PDB entry 8BJ6 | X-ray diffraction, 2.60 A resolution | chain A

# Chain A
Molecule: SPbeta prophage-derived uncharacterized protein YopR
From: Bacillus subtilis subsp. subtilis str. 168
UniProt: O34558 (YOPR_BACSU); residue numbers follow UniProt; this construct covers 1-320
Chain sequence (321 residues; numbered 0 to 320; the number before each row is that of its first residue; numbering starts at 0):
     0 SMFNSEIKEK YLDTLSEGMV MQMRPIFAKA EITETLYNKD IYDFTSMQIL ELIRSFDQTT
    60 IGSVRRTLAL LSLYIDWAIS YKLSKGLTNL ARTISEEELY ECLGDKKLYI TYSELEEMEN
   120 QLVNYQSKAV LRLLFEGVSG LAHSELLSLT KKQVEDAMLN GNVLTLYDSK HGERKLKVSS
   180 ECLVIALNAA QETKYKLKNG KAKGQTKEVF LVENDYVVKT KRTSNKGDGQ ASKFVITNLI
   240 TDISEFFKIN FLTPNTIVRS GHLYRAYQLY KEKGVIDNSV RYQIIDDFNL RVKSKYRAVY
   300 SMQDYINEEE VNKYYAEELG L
Construct notes: expression tag (0)
Modified residues: Mse-1, Mse-18, Mse-20, Mse-22, Mse-46, Mse-117, Mse-157, Mse-301 (selenomethionine; parent Met)
Reported in the primary citation:
  - catalytic residues: Lys-169, Tyr-304 (by similarity / conservation)

# Summary
The paper reports catalytic residues Lys-169 and Tyr-304.
Chain A is SPbeta prophage-derived uncharacterized protein YopR (Bacillus subtilis subsp. subtilis str. 168);
the structure, Crystal structure of YopR, was determined by X-ray diffraction (same publication as 8BPZ and
8BJV).
